PDB entry 1JT6 | X-ray diffraction, 2.54 A resolution | chains B and A

# Chain B (and A)
Molecule: Hypothetical transcriptional regulator IN QACA 5'region
From: Staphylococcus aureus
Notes: chain A of this document is another copy of the same molecule, construct and numbering; everything in this record applies to it too
UniProt: P0A0N4 (QACR_STAAU); numbering as in UniProt (aligned over 1-188)
Sequence (188 residues; row label = number of the first residue in the row):
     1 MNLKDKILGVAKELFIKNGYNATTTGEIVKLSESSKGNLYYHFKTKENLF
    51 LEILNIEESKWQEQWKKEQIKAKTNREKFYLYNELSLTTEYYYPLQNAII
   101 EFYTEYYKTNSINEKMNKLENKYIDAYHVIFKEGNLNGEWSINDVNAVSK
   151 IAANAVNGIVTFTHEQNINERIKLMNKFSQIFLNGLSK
Not modelled in the structure: 1, 188
Construct notes: engineered mutation A72 (Cys in P0A0N4), S141 (Cys in P0A0N4)
Small-molecule neighbours: dequalinium (DEQ): N97, I100, T161, F162

# Interface between chain B and chain A
Residue-residue contacts (55; chain B residue first):
  K17(B) - K108(A)
  N18(B) - K108(A)
  Q96(B) - F162(A)
  N97(B) - T104(A)
  N97(B) - Y107(A)  hydrogen bond
  I100(B) - I100(A)  hydrophobic
  I100(B) - T161(A)
  I100(B) - F162(A)  hydrophobic
  E101(B) - I100(A)
  E101(B) - T104(A)
  Y103(B) - H164(A)
  T104(B) - N97(A)
  T104(B) - I100(A)
  M116(B) - E165(A)
  N117(B) - E165(A)
  E120(B) - E165(A)
  E120(B) - Q166(A)
  D144(B) - K177(A)
  A147(B) - L174(A)  hydrophobic
  I151(B) - L174(A)
  I151(B) - K177(A)
  I151(B) - F178(A)
  N154(B) - G158(A)
  N154(B) - I159(A)
  N154(B) - F162(A)
  N154(B) - T163(A)  hydrogen bond
  A155(B) - A155(A)
  A155(B) - I159(A)
  N157(B) - F162(A)
  G158(B) - N154(A)
  G158(B) - G158(A)
  I159(B) - N154(A)
  T161(B) - F162(A)
  F162(B) - N154(A)
  F162(B) - N157(A)
  F162(B) - G158(A)
  F162(B) - T161(A)
  F162(B) - F162(A)  hydrophobic
  T163(B) - N154(A)
  E165(B) - N113(A)
  E165(B) - N117(A)
  E170(B) - K150(A)  salt bridge
  L174(B) - I151(A)
  K177(B) - D144(A)
  K177(B) - I151(A)
  F178(B) - I151(A)  hydrophobic
  I181(B) - F182(A)
  I181(B) - G185(A)
  I181(B) - L186(A)  hydrophobic
  F182(B) - I181(A)
  N184(B) - G185(A)  hydrogen bond (side chain-backbone)
  G185(B) - I181(A)
  G185(B) - N184(A)
  G185(B) - G185(A)
  S187(B) - N184(A)
Also at the interface, not in a pair above, chain B (40 interface residues in all): I16, Y107, N113, Y123, V148, K150, Q166, L186
Also at the interface, not in a pair above, chain A (34 interface residues in all): Y103, A147, V148, E170, S187

# In short
The interface between chain B and chain A involves 40 residues on one side and 34 on the other, with 3
hydrogen bonds and 1 salt bridge. Polar pairs include E170(B)-K150(A), N97(B)-Y107(A) and N154(B)-T163(A).
Ligands of chain B: dequalinium.
Chain B and chain A are both Hypothetical transcriptional regulator IN QACA 5'region (Staphylococcus aureus);
the structure, Crystal structure of the multidrug binding protein QacR bound to dequalinium, was determined by
X-ray diffraction (same publication as 1JTY, 1JUM, 1JUP, 1JUS and 1JTX).
